Entry 7MUY (electron microscopy, 4.60 A resolution (low resolution: residue-level contacts below are approximate; hydrogen-bond / salt-bridge calls are withheld)); this record covers chains LH and YH of the 205 polymer chains in the assembly.

[Chain LH (and YH)]
Name: Type IV secretion protein IcmK
Organism: Legionella pneumophila
Notes: chain YH of this document is another copy of the same molecule, construct and numbering; everything in this record applies to it too
UniProtKB: A0A2S6FBG9 (A0A2S6FBG9_LEGPN); numbering as in UniProt (aligned over 1-361)
Sequence (361 residues; each row starts with the number of its first residue):
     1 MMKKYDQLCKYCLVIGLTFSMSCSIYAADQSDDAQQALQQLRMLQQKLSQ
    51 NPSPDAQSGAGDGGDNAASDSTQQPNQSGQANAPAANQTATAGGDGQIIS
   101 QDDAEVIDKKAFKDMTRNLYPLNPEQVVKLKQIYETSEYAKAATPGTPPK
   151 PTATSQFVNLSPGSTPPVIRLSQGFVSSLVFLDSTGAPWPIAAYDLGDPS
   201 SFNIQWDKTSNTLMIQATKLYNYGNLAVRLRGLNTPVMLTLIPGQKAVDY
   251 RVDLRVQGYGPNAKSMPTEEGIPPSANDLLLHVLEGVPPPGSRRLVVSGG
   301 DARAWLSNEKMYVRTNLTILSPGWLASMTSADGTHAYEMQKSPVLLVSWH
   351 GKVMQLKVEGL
Disordered / not traced: 1-103 (chain YH: 1-103, 264-277, 361)

[How chain LH and chain YH interact]
Contacting residue pairs (36):
  Asp108(LH) - Asn123(YH)
  Phe112(LH) - Gln126(YH)
  Phe112(LH) - Lys129(YH)
  Pro124(LH) - Ala140(YH)
  Val127(LH) - Lys141(YH)
  Val128(LH) - Ala140(YH)
  Lys131(LH) - Lys141(YH)
  Lys131(LH) - Ala142(YH)
  Lys131(LH) - Ala143(YH)
  Lys131(LH) - Thr144(YH)
  Lys131(LH) - Pro145(YH)
  Gln132(LH) - Pro145(YH)
  Glu135(LH) - Pro145(YH)
  Glu135(LH) - Tyr221(YH)
  Glu138(LH) - Tyr221(YH)
  Tyr139(LH) - Tyr221(YH)
  Lys141(LH) - Asn222(YH)
  Ala142(LH) - Tyr221(YH)
  Pro151(LH) - Pro166(YH)
  Ala153(LH) - Pro162(YH)
  Ser155(LH) - Pro162(YH)
  Phe175(LH) - Tyr223(YH)
  Phe175(LH) - Gly224(YH)
  Phe175(LH) - Asn225(YH)
  Val176(LH) - Asp195(YH)
  Val176(LH) - Asn225(YH)
  Ser178(LH) - Pro236(YH)
  Pro188(LH) - Asn234(YH)
  Asn211(LH) - Asn234(YH)
  Met214(LH) - Asp195(YH)
  Tyr250(LH) - Asn225(YH)
  Tyr250(LH) - Met238(YH)
  Arg251(LH) - Ala227(YH)
  Arg251(LH) - Pro236(YH)
  Arg251(LH) - Val237(YH)
  Arg251(LH) - Met238(YH)
Also at the interface, not in a pair above, chain LH (29 interface residues in all): Tyr120, Tyr134, Thr154, Val180, Thr212, Asp253
Also at the interface, not in a pair above, chain YH (28 interface residues in all): Leu130, Ser137, Leu220, Leu226, Val228, Thr235

[In short]
Chain LH and chain YH form an interface of 29 and 28 residues respectively.
Both chains are Type IV secretion protein IcmK (Legionella pneumophila). Entry 7MUY (Reconstruction of the
Legionella pneumophila Dot/Icm T4SS 3DVA Map 5) was determined by electron microscopy together with 7MUC,
7MUD, 7MUE, 7MUQ, 7MUS, 7MUV and 7MUW from the same study.
